9D48 - chains G and X of the 12 polymer chains in the assembly; structure by electron microscopy, 2.66 A resolution.

[Chain G (and X)]
Molecule: Fatty acid synthase subunit alpha
From: Candida albicans
Notes: EC 2.3.1.86, 1.1.1.100, 2.3.1.41; chain X of this document is another copy of the same molecule, construct and numbering; everything in this record applies to it too
Reference sequence: P43098 (FAS2_CANAX); residue numbers follow UniProt; this construct covers 1-1885
Chain sequence (1885 residues; numbered 1 to 1885; the number before each row is that of its first residue):
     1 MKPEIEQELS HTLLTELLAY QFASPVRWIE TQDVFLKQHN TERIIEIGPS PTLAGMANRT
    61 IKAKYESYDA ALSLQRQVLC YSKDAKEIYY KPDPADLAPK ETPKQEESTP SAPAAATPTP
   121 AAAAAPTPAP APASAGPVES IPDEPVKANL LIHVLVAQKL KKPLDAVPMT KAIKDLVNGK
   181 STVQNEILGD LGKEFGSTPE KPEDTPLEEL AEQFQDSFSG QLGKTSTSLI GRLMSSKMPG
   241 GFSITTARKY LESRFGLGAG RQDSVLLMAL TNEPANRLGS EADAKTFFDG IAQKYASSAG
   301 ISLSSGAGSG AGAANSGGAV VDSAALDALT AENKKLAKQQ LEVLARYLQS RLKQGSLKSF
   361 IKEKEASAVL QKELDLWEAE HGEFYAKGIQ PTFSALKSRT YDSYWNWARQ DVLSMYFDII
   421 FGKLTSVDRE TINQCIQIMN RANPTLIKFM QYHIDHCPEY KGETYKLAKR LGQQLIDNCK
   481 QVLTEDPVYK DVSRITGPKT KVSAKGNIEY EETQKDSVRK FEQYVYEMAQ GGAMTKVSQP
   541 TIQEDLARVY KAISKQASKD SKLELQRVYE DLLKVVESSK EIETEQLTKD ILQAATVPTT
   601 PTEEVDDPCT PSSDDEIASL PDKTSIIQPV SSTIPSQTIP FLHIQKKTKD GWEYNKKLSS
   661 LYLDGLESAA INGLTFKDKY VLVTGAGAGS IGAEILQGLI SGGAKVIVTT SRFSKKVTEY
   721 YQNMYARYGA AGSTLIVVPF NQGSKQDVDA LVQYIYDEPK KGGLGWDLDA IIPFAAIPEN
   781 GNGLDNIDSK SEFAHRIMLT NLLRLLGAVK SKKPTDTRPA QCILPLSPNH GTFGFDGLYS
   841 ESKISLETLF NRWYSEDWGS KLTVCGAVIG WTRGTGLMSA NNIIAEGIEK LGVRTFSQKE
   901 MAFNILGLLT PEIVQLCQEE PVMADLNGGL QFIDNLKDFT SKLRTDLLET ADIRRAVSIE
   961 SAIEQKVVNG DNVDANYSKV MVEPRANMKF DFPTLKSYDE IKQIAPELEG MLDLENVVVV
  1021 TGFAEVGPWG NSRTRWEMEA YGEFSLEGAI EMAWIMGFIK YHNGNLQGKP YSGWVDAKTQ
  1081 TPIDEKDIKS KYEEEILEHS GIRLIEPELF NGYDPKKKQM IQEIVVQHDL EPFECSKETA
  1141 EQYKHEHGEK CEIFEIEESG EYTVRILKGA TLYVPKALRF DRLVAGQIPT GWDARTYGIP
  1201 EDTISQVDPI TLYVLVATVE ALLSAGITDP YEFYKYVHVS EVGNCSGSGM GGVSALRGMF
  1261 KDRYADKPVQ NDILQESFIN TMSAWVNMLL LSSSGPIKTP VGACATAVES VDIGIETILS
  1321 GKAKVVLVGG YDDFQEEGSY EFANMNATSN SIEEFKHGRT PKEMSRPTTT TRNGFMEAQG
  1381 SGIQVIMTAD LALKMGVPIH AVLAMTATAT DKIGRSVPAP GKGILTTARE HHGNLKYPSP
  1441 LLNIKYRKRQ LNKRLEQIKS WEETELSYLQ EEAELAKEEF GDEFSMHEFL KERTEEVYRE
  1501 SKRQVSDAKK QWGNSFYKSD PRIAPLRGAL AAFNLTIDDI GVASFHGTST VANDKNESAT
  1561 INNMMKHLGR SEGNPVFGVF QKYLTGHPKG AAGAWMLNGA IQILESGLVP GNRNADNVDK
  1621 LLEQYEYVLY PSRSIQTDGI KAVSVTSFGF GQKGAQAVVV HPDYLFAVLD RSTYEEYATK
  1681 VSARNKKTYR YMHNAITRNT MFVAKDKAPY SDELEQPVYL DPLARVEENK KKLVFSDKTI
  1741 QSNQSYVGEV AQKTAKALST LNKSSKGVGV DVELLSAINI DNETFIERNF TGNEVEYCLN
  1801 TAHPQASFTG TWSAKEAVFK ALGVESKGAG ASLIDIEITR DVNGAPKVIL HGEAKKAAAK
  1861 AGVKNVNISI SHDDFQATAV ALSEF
Unresolved in the structure: 95-321, 537-628, 972-978, 1748-1885
Curated features (UniProtKB/Swiss-Prot):
  - active site (For beta-ketoacyl synthase activity): Cys1304, His1546, His1587
  - binding site (acetyl-CoA): Asp1771 to Glu1773, Tyr1797, Ser1807, Glu1816 to Ser1826, Arg1840 to Asn1843, Ile1870 to His1872
  - binding site (Mg(2+)): Asp1771, Val1772, Glu1773, Ser1871, His1872
  - modified residue: Ser181 (O-(pantetheine 4'-phosphoryl)serine)

[How chain G and chain X interact]
Residue-residue contacts (387; chain G residue first):
  Lys1116(G) with His1145(X), hydrogen bond (backbone-side chain)
  Lys1117(G) with His1145(X), hydrogen bond (side chain-backbone); Glu1146(X)
  Gln1119(G) with Glu1146(X); Tyr1264(X)
  Met1120(G) with Arg1263(X); Tyr1264(X); Asp1266(X)
  Ile1121(G) with Ile1121(X), hydrophobic; Tyr1173(X), hydrophobic; Tyr1264(X), hydrogen bond (backbone-backbone); Ala1265(X); Asp1266(X)
  Gln1122(G) with Tyr1143(X); Asp1266(X)
  Ile1124(G) with Tyr1143(X)
  Gln1127(G) with Phe1133(X)
  His1128(G) with Leu1130(X); Glu1131(X), hydrogen bond (side chain-backbone)
  Leu1130(G) with His1128(X)
  Glu1131(G) with His1128(X), hydrogen bond (backbone-side chain)
  Phe1133(G) with Gln1127(X)
  Gln1142(G) with Lys1176(X); Ala1177(X), hydrogen bond (backbone-backbone); Leu1178(X)
  Tyr1143(G) with Gln1122(X); Ile1124(X); Val1174(X); Pro1175(X); Lys1176(X)
  His1145(G) with Lys1116(X), hydrogen bond (side chain-backbone); Lys1117(X), hydrogen bond (backbone-side chain); Ala1177(X); Arg1179(X), hydrogen bond
  Glu1146(G) with Lys1117(X), hydrogen bond (backbone-side chain); Pro1175(X); Lys1176(X); Ala1177(X)
  His1147(G) with Val1174(X); Pro1175(X), hydrogen bond (side chain-backbone)
  Ile1166(G) with Val1174(X), hydrophobic
  Thr1171(G) with Pro1175(X)
  Leu1172(G) with Leu1172(X), hydrophobic; Tyr1173(X)
  Tyr1173(G) with Ile1121(X), hydrophobic; Leu1172(X); Tyr1173(X), hydrogen bond (backbone-backbone); Pro1175(X), hydrophobic
  Val1174(G) with Tyr1143(X); His1147(X); Ile1166(X), hydrophobic; Leu1172(X), hydrophobic
  Pro1175(G) with Tyr1143(X); Glu1146(X); His1147(X), hydrogen bond (backbone-side chain); Thr1171(X); Tyr1173(X), hydrophobic
  Lys1176(G) with Thr1139(X); Gln1142(X); Tyr1143(X); Glu1146(X); Asp1266(X)
  Ala1177(G) with Gln1142(X), hydrogen bond (backbone-backbone); His1145(X); Glu1146(X)
  Leu1178(G) with Gln1142(X)
  Arg1179(G) with His1145(X), hydrogen bond
  Tyr1231(G) with Ile1413(X)
  His1238(G) with Arg1429(X)
  Ser1240(G) with Thr1426(X); Arg1429(X), hydrogen bond
  Met1250(G) with Leu1274(X), hydrophobic; Phe1278(X), hydrophobic
  Val1253(G) with Phe1260(X)
  Leu1256(G) with Phe1260(X), hydrophobic
  Arg1257(G) with Phe1260(X)
  Met1259(G) with Glu1341(X)
  Phe1260(G) with Val1253(X); Leu1256(X), hydrophobic; Arg1257(X); Phe1260(X), hydrophobic; Lys1261(X); Glu1337(X)
  Lys1261(G) with Phe1260(X)
  Arg1263(G) with Met1120(X); Tyr1340(X); Glu1341(X), salt bridge; Asn1344(X)
  Tyr1264(G) with Gln1119(X); Met1120(X); Ile1121(X), hydrogen bond (backbone-backbone); Lys1261(X)
  Ala1265(G) with Ile1121(X)
  Asp1266(G) with Gln1122(X); Lys1176(X)
  Lys1267(G) with Glu1123(X), salt bridge; Tyr1173(X), hydrogen bond
  Asn1271(G) with Asn1344(X); Met1345(X)
  Ile1273(G) with Glu1341(X)
  Leu1274(G) with Met1250(X), hydrophobic; Glu1341(X); Phe1342(X), hydrophobic; Met1345(X), hydrophobic
  Gln1275(G) with Val1417(X); Pro1418(X)
  Phe1278(G) with Gly1249(X); Met1250(X), hydrophobic; Phe1650(X), hydrophobic
  Ile1279(G) with Ile1279(X), hydrophobic
  Asn1280(G) with Val1301(X); Gly1302(X); Ala1303(X); Phe1650(X), hydrogen bond (side chain-backbone); Lys1653(X)
  Ala1284(G) with Gly1651(X)
  Asn1287(G) with Thr1410(X), hydrogen bond; Lys1412(X); Ile1413(X); Gln1652(X), hydrogen bond
  Met1288(G) with Lys1412(X); Ile1413(X); Gly1414(X), hydrogen bond (backbone-backbone); Arg1415(X), hydrogen bond (backbone-side chain); Ser1416(X); Val1417(X), hydrophobic; Gln1652(X)
  Leu1289(G) with Arg1415(X)
  Ser1292(G) with Lys1412(X); Ile1413(X), hydrogen bond (side chain-backbone)
  Ser1293(G) with Thr1410(X), hydrogen bond (backbone-side chain); Asp1411(X)
  Ser1294(G) with Ala1409(X); Thr1410(X), hydrogen bond (side chain-backbone); Asp1411(X), hydrogen bond (side chain-backbone); Gly1423(X); Thr1426(X)
  Gly1295(G) with Thr1408(X); Ala1409(X); Thr1410(X), hydrogen bond (backbone-backbone)
  Pro1296(G) with Thr1408(X)
  Ile1297(G) with Glu1309(X); Thr1408(X); Ala1409(X); Thr1410(X); Gln1652(X); Lys1653(X), hydrogen bond (backbone-side chain)
  Lys1298(G) with Glu1309(X); Asp1312(X), salt bridge; Ile1313(X); Glu1316(X), salt bridge; Thr1408(X); Lys1653(X)
  Thr1299(G) with Thr1299(X); Pro1300(X); Val1301(X), hydrogen bond (backbone-backbone); Glu1309(X), hydrogen bond (backbone-side chain); Lys1653(X), hydrogen bond
  Pro1300(G) with Thr1299(X)
  Val1301(G) with Asn1280(X); Thr1299(X), hydrogen bond (backbone-backbone); Val1301(X), hydrophobic
  Gly1302(G) with Asn1280(X)
  Ala1303(G) with Phe1278(X), hydrophobic; Asn1280(X)
  Glu1309(G) with Ile1297(X); Lys1298(X); Thr1299(X), hydrogen bond (side chain-backbone)
  Asp1312(G) with Lys1298(X), salt bridge; Lys1322(X), salt bridge
  Ile1313(G) with Lys1298(X); Glu1316(X)
  Glu1316(G) with Lys1298(X), salt bridge; Ile1313(X); Glu1316(X); Thr1317(X); Lys1322(X), salt bridge
  Thr1317(G) with Glu1316(X)
  Lys1322(G) with Asp1312(X), salt bridge; Thr1406(X), hydrogen bond (side chain-backbone)
  Glu1337(G) with Phe1260(X)
  Tyr1340(G) with Arg1263(X)
  Glu1341(G) with Met1259(X); Arg1263(X), salt bridge; Ile1273(X); Leu1274(X)
  Phe1342(G) with Leu1274(X), hydrophobic
  Asn1344(G) with Arg1263(X); Asn1271(X)
  Met1345(G) with Asn1271(X)
  Thr1406(G) with Lys1322(X), hydrogen bond (backbone-side chain)
  Thr1408(G) with Gly1295(X); Pro1296(X); Ile1297(X); Lys1298(X)
  Ala1409(G) with Ser1294(X); Gly1295(X); Ile1297(X)
  Thr1410(G) with Asn1287(X), hydrogen bond; Ser1293(X), hydrogen bond (side chain-backbone); Ser1294(X); Gly1295(X), hydrogen bond (backbone-backbone); Ile1297(X)
  Asp1411(G) with Ser1294(X); Tyr1710(X), hydrogen bond (backbone-side chain); Tyr1719(X), hydrogen bond (backbone-side chain)
  Lys1412(G) with Asn1287(X); Met1288(X); Ser1292(X); Tyr1710(X); Glu1715(X), salt bridge; Tyr1719(X)
  Ile1413(G) with Tyr1231(X); Asn1287(X); Met1288(X); Ser1292(X); Lys1705(X); Asp1706(X); Lys1707(X); Ala1708(X)
  Gly1414(G) with Met1288(X), hydrogen bond (backbone-backbone)
  Arg1415(G) with Met1288(X), hydrogen bond (side chain-backbone); Leu1289(X); Lys1705(X), hydrogen bond (side chain-backbone)
  Ser1416(G) with Met1288(X)
  Val1417(G) with Gln1275(X); Trp1285(X); Met1288(X), hydrophobic
  Pro1418(G) with Gln1275(X)
  Lys1422(G) with Glu1715(X); Gln1716(X); Tyr1719(X)
  Gly1423(G) with Ser1294(X); Tyr1719(X)
  Leu1425(G) with Gln1716(X); Tyr1719(X), hydrophobic; Leu1720(X)
  Thr1426(G) with Ser1240(X); Ser1294(X); Tyr1719(X)
  Ala1428(G) with Leu1720(X), hydrophobic
  Arg1429(G) with His1238(X); Ser1240(X), hydrogen bond; Tyr1719(X); Leu1720(X); Pro1722(X)
  Glu1430(G) with Leu1720(X), hydrogen bond (backbone-backbone); Asp1721(X); Pro1722(X); Gln1741(X), hydrogen bond (backbone-side chain)
  His1431(G) with Asp1721(X); Pro1722(X); Leu1723(X); Gln1741(X); Ser1742(X), hydrogen bond (side chain-backbone); Ser1745(X), hydrogen bond; Tyr1746(X)
  His1432(G) with Gln1741(X), hydrogen bond (backbone-side chain)
  Gly1433(G) with Gln1741(X); Ser1742(X)
  Asn1434(G) with Glu1488(X), hydrogen bond; Glu1492(X), hydrogen bond
  Lys1436(G) with Phe1480(X); Glu1483(X), hydrogen bond (side chain-backbone); Ser1485(X); Glu1488(X), salt bridge
  Tyr1437(G) with Phe1480(X), hydrophobic; Phe1484(X), hydrophobic; Ser1485(X), hydrogen bond (side chain-backbone); Phe1489(X), hydrophobic; Glu1492(X)
  Pro1440(G) with Arg1493(X)
  Leu1441(G) with Glu1496(X); Glu1500(X)
  Tyr1446(G) with Glu1500(X), hydrogen bond
  Arg1449(G) with Glu1465(X), salt bridge
  Gln1450(G) with Trp1461(X), hydrogen bond; Glu1465(X), hydrogen bond
  Lys1453(G) with Glu1465(X), salt bridge
  Arg1454(G) with Arg1454(X); Gln1457(X)
  Gln1457(G) with Arg1454(X), hydrogen bond; Gln1457(X)
  Trp1461(G) with Gln1450(X), hydrogen bond; Trp1512(X), hydrophobic
  Glu1465(G) with Arg1449(X), salt bridge; Gln1450(X), hydrogen bond; Lys1453(X), salt bridge
  Phe1480(G) with Lys1436(X); Tyr1437(X), hydrophobic
  Glu1483(G) with Lys1436(X), hydrogen bond (backbone-side chain)
  Phe1484(G) with Tyr1437(X), hydrophobic
  Ser1485(G) with Lys1436(X); Tyr1437(X), hydrogen bond (backbone-side chain)
  Glu1488(G) with Asn1434(X), hydrogen bond; Lys1436(X), salt bridge; Tyr1437(X)
  Phe1489(G) with Tyr1437(X), hydrophobic
  Glu1492(G) with Asn1434(X), hydrogen bond; Lys1436(X); Tyr1437(X)
  Arg1493(G) with Pro1440(X)
  Glu1496(G) with Leu1441(X); Asp1520(X); Arg1522(X), salt bridge
  Arg1499(G) with Pro1521(X)
  Glu1500(G) with Leu1441(X); Tyr1446(X), hydrogen bond
  Arg1503(G) with Gln1511(X); Ser1515(X), hydrogen bond; Phe1516(X); Lys1518(X); Ser1519(X)
  Gln1504(G) with Gln1511(X); Trp1512(X)
  Asp1507(G) with Gln1511(X)
  Gln1511(G) with Glu1500(X); Arg1503(X); Gln1504(X); Asp1507(X)
  Trp1512(G) with Trp1461(X), hydrophobic; Gln1504(X)
  Ser1515(G) with Arg1503(X), hydrogen bond
  Phe1516(G) with Arg1503(X)
  Lys1518(G) with Arg1503(X)
  Asp1520(G) with Glu1496(X); Tyr1746(X)
  Pro1521(G) with Arg1499(X); Pro1722(X); Leu1723(X), hydrophobic; Tyr1746(X), hydrophobic
  Arg1522(G) with Tyr1746(X), hydrogen bond
  Asn1563(G) with Gln1716(X), hydrogen bond
  His1567(G) with Leu1720(X), hydrogen bond (side chain-backbone); Gln1741(X)
  Phe1650(G) with Phe1278(X), hydrophobic; Asn1280(X), hydrogen bond (backbone-side chain)
  Gly1651(G) with Ala1284(X)
  Gln1652(G) with Asn1287(X), hydrogen bond; Met1288(X); Ile1297(X)
  Lys1653(G) with Asn1280(X); Ile1297(X), hydrogen bond (side chain-backbone); Lys1298(X); Thr1299(X), hydrogen bond
  Lys1705(G) with Ile1413(X); Arg1415(X), hydrogen bond (backbone-side chain)
  Asp1706(G) with Ile1413(X)
  Lys1707(G) with Ile1413(X)
  Ala1708(G) with Ile1413(X)
  Tyr1710(G) with Asp1411(X), hydrogen bond (side chain-backbone); Lys1412(X)
  Glu1715(G) with Lys1412(X), salt bridge; Lys1422(X)
  Gln1716(G) with Lys1422(X); Leu1425(X); Asn1563(X), hydrogen bond
  Tyr1719(G) with Asp1411(X), hydrogen bond (side chain-backbone); Lys1422(X); Gly1423(X); Leu1425(X), hydrophobic; Thr1426(X); Arg1429(X)
  Leu1720(G) with Leu1425(X); Ala1428(X); Arg1429(X); Glu1430(X), hydrogen bond (backbone-backbone); His1567(X), hydrogen bond (backbone-side chain)
  Asp1721(G) with His1431(X)
  Pro1722(G) with Arg1429(X); Glu1430(X); His1431(X); Pro1521(X)
  Leu1723(G) with His1431(X); Pro1521(X), hydrophobic
  Gln1741(G) with Glu1430(X), hydrogen bond (side chain-backbone); His1431(X); His1432(X), hydrogen bond (side chain-backbone); Gly1433(X); His1567(X)
  Ser1742(G) with His1431(X), hydrogen bond (backbone-side chain); Gly1433(X)
  Ser1745(G) with His1431(X), hydrogen bond
  Tyr1746(G) with His1431(X); Asp1520(X); Pro1521(X), hydrophobic; Arg1522(X), hydrogen bond
Interface residues without a listed pair, chain G (171 interface residues in all): Thr1139, Gly1249, Asp1272, Thr1281, Trp1285, Leu1290, Ser1320, Gly1338, Ser1439, Tyr1468, Lys1510, Ser1519, Ala1704, Asp1712, Asn1743
Interface residues without a listed pair, chain X (173 interface residues in all): Lys1267, Asp1272, Thr1281, Leu1290, Ser1320, Gly1338, Leu1435, Ser1439, Thr1464, Tyr1468, Lys1510, Ala1704, Asp1712

[Summary]
The interface between chain G and chain X involves 171 residues on one side and 173 on the other, with 85
hydrogen bonds and 19 salt bridges. Among the polar pairs are Arg1263(G)-Glu1341(X), Lys1267(G)-Glu1123(X) and
Lys1298(G)-Asp1312(X).
Both chains are Fatty acid synthase subunit alpha (Candida albicans). Entry 9D48 (Atomic model of Ketoacyl
Reductase domain and 4 helical bundle of Candida albicans Fatty Acid Synthase ...) was determined by electron
microscopy (same publication as 9D49, 9P4V, 9P4W, 9D47 and 9D4A).
